PDB entry 1EF1 | X-ray diffraction, 1.90 A resolution | chains C and D of the 4 polymer chains in the assembly

Chain C (and D):
Name: Moesin
Source organism: Homo sapiens
Notes: fragment: c-terminal tail domain; chain D of this document is another copy of the same molecule, construct and numbering; everything in this record applies to it too
Reference sequence: P26038 (MOES_HUMAN); residues 488-577 here correspond to UniProt positions 487-576 (UniProt number = residue number - 1)
Sequence (90 residues; row label = number of the first residue in the row):
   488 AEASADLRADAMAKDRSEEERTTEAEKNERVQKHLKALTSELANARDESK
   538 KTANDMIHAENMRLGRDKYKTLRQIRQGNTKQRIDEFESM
Modified positions: Mse543 (selenomethionine; parent Met); Mse549 (selenomethionine; parent Met); Mse577 (selenomethionine; parent Met)
Sequence notes: modified residue (543, 549, 577)
Reported in the primary citation:
  - post-translational modification sites: Thr558 (citing earlier work)

How chain C and chain D interact:
Contacting residue pairs (15):
  Glu535(C) - Glu547(D)
  Glu535(C) - Arg550(D)  hydrogen bond (backbone-side chain)
  Ser536(C) - Leu551(D)
  Lys538(C) - Glu547(D)  salt bridge
  Lys538(C) - Arg550(D)
  Mse543(C) - Mse543(D)
  Mse543(C) - Ile544(D)  hydrophobic
  Mse543(C) - Glu547(D)
  Ile544(C) - Mse543(D)  hydrophobic
  Glu547(C) - Glu535(D)
  Glu547(C) - Lys538(D)  salt bridge
  Glu547(C) - Mse543(D)
  Arg550(C) - Glu535(D)  hydrogen bond (side chain-backbone)
  Arg550(C) - Lys538(D)
  Leu551(C) - Ser536(D)
Interface residues without a listed pair, chain C (10 interface residues in all): Ala540, Arg553
Interface residues without a listed pair, chain D (10 interface residues in all): Ala540, Arg553

In short:
Chain C and chain D each contribute 10 residues to their interface; the contacts include 2 hydrogen bonds and
2 salt bridges. Polar pairs include Lys538(C)-Glu547(D) and Glu535(C)-Arg550(D). The paper reports a
modification site at Thr558(C).
Both chains are Moesin (Homo sapiens). Entry 1EF1 (Crystal structure of the moesin ferm domain/tail domain
complex) was determined by X-ray diffraction.
